6VMD - chains E and g of the 9 polymer chains in the assembly; structure by electron microscopy, 4.53 A resolution (low resolution: residue-level contacts below are approximate; hydrogen-bond / salt-bridge calls are withheld).

== Chain E ==
Molecule: ATP synthase subunit beta, chloroplastic
From: Spinacia oleracea
Notes: EC 7.1.2.2
UniProt: P00825 (ATPB_SPIOL); residues 1-498 here = UniProt positions 1-498
Sequence (498 residues; row label = number of the first residue in the row):
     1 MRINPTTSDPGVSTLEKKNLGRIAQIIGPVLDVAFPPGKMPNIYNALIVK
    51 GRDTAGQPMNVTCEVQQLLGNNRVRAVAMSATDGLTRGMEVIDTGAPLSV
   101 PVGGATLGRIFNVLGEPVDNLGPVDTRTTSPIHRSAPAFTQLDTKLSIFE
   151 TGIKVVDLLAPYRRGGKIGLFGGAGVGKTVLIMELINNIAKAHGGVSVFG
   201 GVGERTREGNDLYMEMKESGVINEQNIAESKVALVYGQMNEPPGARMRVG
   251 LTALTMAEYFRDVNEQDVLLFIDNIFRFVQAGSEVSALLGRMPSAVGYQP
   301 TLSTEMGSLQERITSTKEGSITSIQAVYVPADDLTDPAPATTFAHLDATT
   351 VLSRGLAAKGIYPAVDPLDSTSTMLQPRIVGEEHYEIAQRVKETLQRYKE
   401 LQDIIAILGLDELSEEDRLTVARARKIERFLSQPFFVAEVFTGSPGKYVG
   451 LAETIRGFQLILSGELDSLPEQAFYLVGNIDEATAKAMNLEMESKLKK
Unresolved in the structure: 1-15, 497-498
Ligand contacts: ATP (adenosine-5'-triphosphate): Thr373, Gln376, Arg378
Curated features (UniProtKB/Swiss-Prot):
  - binding site (ATP): Gly172 to Thr179

== Chain g ==
Molecule: ATP synthase gamma chain, chloroplastic
From: Spinacia oleracea
UniProt: P05435 (ATPG_SPIOL); residues 1-364 here = UniProt positions 1-364
Sequence (364 residues; row label = number of the first residue in the row):
     1 MACSLSFSSSVSTFHLPTTTQSTQAPPNNATTLPTTNPIQCANLRELRDR
    51 IGSVKNTQKITEAMKLVAAAKVRRAQEAVVNGRPFSETLVEVLYNMNEQL
   101 QTEDVDVPLTKIRTVKKVALMVVTGDRGLCGGFNNMLLKKAESRIAELKK
   151 LGVDYTIISIGKKGNTYFIRRPEIPVDRYFDGTNLPTAKEAQAIADDVFS
   201 LFVSEEVDKVEMLYTKFVSLVKSDPVIHTLLPLSPKGEICDINGKCVDAA
   251 EDELFRLTTKEGKLTVERDMIKTETPAFSPILEFEQDPAQILDALLPLYL
   301 NSQILRALQESLASELAARMTAMSNATDNANELKKTLSINYNRARQAKIT
   351 GEILEIVAGANACV
Unresolved in the structure: 1-40, 364
Cystine bridges: Cys240-Cys246
Curated features (UniProtKB/Swiss-Prot):
  - active site: Cys130

== Chain E / chain g interface ==
Contacting residue pairs (24; chain E residue first):
  Pro293(E) - Val357(g)
  Ala295(E) - Thr350(g)
  Val296(E) - Gln346(g)
  Val296(E) - Ile349(g)
  Val296(E) - Thr350(g)
  Asp333(E) - Asn342(g)
  Thr335(E) - Asn342(g)
  Thr335(E) - Gln346(g)
  Asp336(E) - Gln346(g)
  Pro337(E) - Gln346(g)
  Arg397(E) - Glu261(g)
  Leu401(E) - Gly262(g)
  Asp403(E) - Leu66(g)
  Ile404(E) - Leu264(g)
  Ile407(E) - Leu66(g)
  Ile407(E) - Ala69(g)
  Ile407(E) - Ala70(g)
  Leu408(E) - Arg73(g)
  Leu408(E) - Leu257(g)
  Glu412(E) - Arg256(g)
  Glu412(E) - Thr258(g)
  Ser414(E) - Thr259(g)
  Asp417(E) - Lys260(g)
  Asp417(E) - Glu261(g)
Also at the interface, not in a pair above, chain E (22 interface residues in all): Met292, Ser294, Ala331, Asp411, Leu413, Glu416
Also at the interface, not in a pair above, chain g (21 interface residues in all): Glu62, Arg345, Ile353, Leu354

== Summary ==
Chain E and chain g form an interface of 22 and 21 residues respectively. Bound to chain E: ATP. UniProt lists
8 ATP-binding residues on chain E; active-site residue Cys130(g) on chain g.
Chain E is ATP synthase subunit beta, chloroplastic and chain g is ATP synthase gamma chain, chloroplastic,
both from Spinacia oleracea; the structure, Chloroplast ATP synthase (C1, CF1), was determined by electron
microscopy (same publication as 6VM1, 6VM4, 6VMB, 6VMG, 6VOF, 6VOG and 8 further entries).
